Entry 7KX9 (electron microscopy, 3.50 A resolution); this record covers chains A and C of the 3 polymer chains in the assembly.

[Chain A]
Name: Piwi-A
From: Ephydatia fluviatilis
Notes: engineered mutation(s): N-terminal 219 amino acids deleted
Reference sequence: D5MRY8 (D5MRY8_9METZ); residue numbers follow UniProt; this construct covers 220-987
Chain sequence (768 residues; row label = number of the first residue in the row):
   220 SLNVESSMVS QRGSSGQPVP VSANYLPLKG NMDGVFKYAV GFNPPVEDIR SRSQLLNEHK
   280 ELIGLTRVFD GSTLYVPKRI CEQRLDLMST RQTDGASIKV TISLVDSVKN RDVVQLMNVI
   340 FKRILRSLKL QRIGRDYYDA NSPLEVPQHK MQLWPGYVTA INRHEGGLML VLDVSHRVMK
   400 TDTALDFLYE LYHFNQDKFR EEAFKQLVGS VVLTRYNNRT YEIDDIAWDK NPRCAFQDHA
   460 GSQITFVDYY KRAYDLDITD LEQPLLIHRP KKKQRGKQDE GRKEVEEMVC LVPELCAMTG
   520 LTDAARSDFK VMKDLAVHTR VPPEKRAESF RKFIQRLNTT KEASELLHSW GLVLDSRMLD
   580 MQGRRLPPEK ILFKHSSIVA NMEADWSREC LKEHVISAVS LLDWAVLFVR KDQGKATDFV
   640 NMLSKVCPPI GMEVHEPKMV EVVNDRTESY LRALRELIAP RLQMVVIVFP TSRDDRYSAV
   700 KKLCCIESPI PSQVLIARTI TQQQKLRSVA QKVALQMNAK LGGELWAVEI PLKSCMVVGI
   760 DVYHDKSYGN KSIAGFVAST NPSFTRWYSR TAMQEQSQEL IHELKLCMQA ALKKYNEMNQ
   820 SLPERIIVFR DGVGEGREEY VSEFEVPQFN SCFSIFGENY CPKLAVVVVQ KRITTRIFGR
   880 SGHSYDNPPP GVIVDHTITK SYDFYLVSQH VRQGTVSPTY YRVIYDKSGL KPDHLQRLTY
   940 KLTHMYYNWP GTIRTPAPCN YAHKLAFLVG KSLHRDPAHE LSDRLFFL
Not modelled in the structure: 220-228, 413-422, 491-505
Ion coordination: Mg2+ site 1 near Asp760 (its only coordinating residue here); Mg2+ site 2: Leu987 (shared with 2 residues of chain B)

[Chain C]
Molecule: 16-nt RNA strand
Sequence (16 nucleotides; row label = number of the first residue in the row):
     8 UGUCCAACUC AAGAGA

[Chain A / chain C interface]
Residue-residue contacts - 23 pairs, chain A then chain C:
  Arg351(A) - G9(C)  hydrogen bond to the phosphate
  Arg351(A) - U10(C)  salt bridge to the phosphate
  Gly353(A) - U10(C)  phosphate contact
  Arg354(A) - U10(C)  salt bridge to the phosphate
  Arg354(A) - C11(C)  salt bridge to the phosphate
  Lys490(A) - U8(C)  phosphate contact
  Lys532(A) - A19(C)  sugar contact
  Arg607(A) - A23(C)  phosphate contact
  Gln723(A) - A23(C)  base contact
  Lys724(A) - G22(C)  base contact
  Ser727(A) - G22(C)  hydrogen bond to the sugar
  Lys731(A) - G22(C)  base contact
  His763(A) - A13(C)  sugar contact
  His763(A) - A14(C)  salt bridge to the phosphate
  Asp764(A) - A14(C)  sugar contact
  Gly831(A) - A13(C)  sugar contact
  Gly833(A) - C12(C)  phosphate contact
  Glu834(A) - C11(C)  sugar contact
  Arg871(A) - C12(C)  sugar contact
  Arg871(A) - A13(C)  salt bridge to the phosphate
  Gln912(A) - G20(C)  sugar contact
  His962(A) - A14(C)  phosphate contact
  Phe966(A) - C15(C)  phosphate contact
Interface residues without a listed pair, chain A (26 interface residues in all): Met531, Arg539, Arg726, Val728, Gln869, Arg911, Trp948
Interface residues without a listed pair, chain C (14 interface residues in all): A18, A21

[Overview]
Chain A and chain C form an interface of 26 and 14 residues respectively, with 2 hydrogen bonds and 5 salt
bridges. Polar pairs include Ser727(A)-G22(C), Arg351(A)-G9(C) and Arg351(A)-U10(C).
Here chain A is Piwi-A (Ephydatia fluviatilis) and chain C is a 16-nt RNA strand. Entry 7KX9 (Cryo-EM
structure of Ephydatia fluviatilis PiwiA-piRNA-target complex) was determined by electron microscopy together
with 7KX7 from the same study.
